PDB entry 6ZFM | X-ray diffraction, 1.90 A resolution | chains E and F of the 6 polymer chains in the assembly

# Chain E
Molecule: Alpha-cobratoxin
Source organism: Naja kaouthia
UniProt: P01391 (3L21_NAJKA); numbering as in UniProt (aligned over 1-71)
Amino-acid sequence (71 residues; numbered 1 to 71; the number before each row is that of its first residue):
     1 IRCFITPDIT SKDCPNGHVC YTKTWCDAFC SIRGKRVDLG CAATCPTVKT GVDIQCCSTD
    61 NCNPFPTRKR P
Not modelled in the structure: 10, 67-71
Cystine bridges: Cys-3/Cys-20, Cys-14/Cys-41, Cys-26/Cys-30, Cys-45/Cys-56, Cys-57/Cys-62
Ligand contacts: QJE (3-[2-[2-[2-[2-[2-(2-azanylethoxy)ethoxy]ethoxy]ethoxy]ethoxy]ethoxy]propan-1-ol): Lys-35, Arg-36, Val-37
UniProt features mapped onto this chain:
  - site: Lys-23 (Binds to Torpedo AChR), Trp-25 (Binds to both neuronal alpha-7/CHRNA7 and Torpedo AChRs), Asp-27 (Binds to both neuronal alpha-7/CHRNA7 and Torpedo AChRs), Ala-28 (Binds to alpha-7/CHRNA7 AChR), Phe-29 (Binds to both neuronal alpha-7/CHRNA7 and Torpedo AChRs), Arg-33 (Binds to both neuronal alpha-7/CHRNA7 and Torpedo AChRs), Lys-35 (Binds to alpha-7/CHRNA7 AChR), Arg-36 (Binds to both neuronal alpha-7/CHRNA7 and Torpedo AChRs, may be important for inhibition of GABA(A) receptors), Lys-49 (Binds to Torpedo AChR), Phe-65 (Binds to both neuronal alpha-7/CHRNA7 and Torpedo AChRs)
  - mutagenesis: Lys-23 (K23E: 2-fold and 28-fold decrease in affinity for Torpedo AChRs), Trp-25 (W25A: 11-fold decrease in affinity for Torpedo AChRs and 6-fold decrease in affinity for neuronal alpha-7/CHRNA7 AChR), Asp-27 (D27R: 31-fold decrease in affinity for Torpedo AChRs and 50-fold decrease in affinity for neuronal alpha-7/CHRNA7 AChR), Ala-28 (A28G: 5-fold decrease in affinity for neuronal alpha-7/CHRNA7 AChR), Phe-29 (F29A: 12-fold decrease in affinity for Torpedo AChRs and 74-fold decrease in affinity for neuronal alpha-7/CHRNA7 AChR), Arg-33 (R33E: 767-fold decrease in affinity for Torpedo AChRs and 339-fold decrease in affinity for neuronal alpha-7/CHRNA7 AChR), Lys-35 (K35A: 11-fold decrease in affinity for neuronal alpha-7/CHRNA7 AChR), Arg-36 (R36A: 16-fold decrease in affinity for Torpedo AChRs), Lys-49 (K49E: 3-fold and 53-fold decrease in affinity for Torpedo AChRs), Phe-65 (F65A: 7-fold decrease in affinity for Torpedo AChRs and 15-fold decrease in affinity for neuronal alpha-7/CHRNA7 AChR)

# Chain F
Molecule: peptide 12
Amino-acid sequence (8 residues; numbered 2 to 9; the number before each row is that of its first residue):
     2 YMWDGWYM
Covalently attached groups: compound QJE linked to Tyr-2

# Chain E / chain F interface
Contacting residue pairs (22):
  Asp-27(E) with Tyr-2(F), hydrogen bond
  Phe-29(E) with Tyr-2(F)
  Ser-31(E) with Trp-4(F)
  Ile-32(E) with Trp-4(F); Gly-6(F); Trp-7(F); Tyr-8(F), hydrogen bond (backbone-backbone)
  Arg-33(E) with Tyr-2(F); Met-3(F); Trp-4(F), hydrogen bond (side chain-backbone); Asp-5(F); Gly-6(F), hydrogen bond (side chain-backbone); Trp-7(F)
  Gly-34(E) with Tyr-2(F); Trp-4(F)
  Lys-35(E) with Tyr-2(F); Met-3(F), hydrogen bond (backbone-backbone)
  Arg-36(E) with Tyr-2(F)
  Val-37(E) with Met-3(F), hydrophobic
  Phe-65(E) with Tyr-2(F); Met-3(F), hydrophobic
  Pro-66(E) with Met-3(F)
Other interface residues (no listed pair), chain E (12 interface residues in all): Cys-30

# Summary
12 residues of chain E and 7 residues of chain F are in contact; the contacts include 5 hydrogen bonds. Polar
contacts include Asp-27(E)/Tyr-2(F), Arg-33(E)/Trp-4(F) and Arg-33(E)/Gly-6(F). Ligands of chain E: compound
QJE. Covalently linked compound QJE: at Tyr-2(F).
Here chain E is Alpha-cobratoxin (Naja kaouthia) and chain F is peptide 12. Entry 6ZFM (Structure of
alpha-Cobratoxin with a peptide inhibitor) was determined by X-ray diffraction.
